Entry 5NT7 (X-ray diffraction, 1.40 A resolution); this record covers chains B and A of the 4 polymer chains in the assembly.

== Chain B ==
Molecule: ATP-dependent RNA helicase vasa, isoform A
Source organism: Drosophila melanogaster
Notes: EC 3.6.4.13
UniProtKB: P09052 (VASA1_DROME); residue numbers follow UniProt; this construct covers 463-623
Chain sequence (163 residues; row label = number of the first residue in the row):
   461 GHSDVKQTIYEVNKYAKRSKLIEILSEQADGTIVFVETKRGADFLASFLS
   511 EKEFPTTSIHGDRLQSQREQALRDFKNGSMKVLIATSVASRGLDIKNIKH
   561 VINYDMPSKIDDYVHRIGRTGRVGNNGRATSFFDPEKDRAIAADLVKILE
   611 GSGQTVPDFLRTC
Unresolved in the structure: 461-464, 581-586
Sequence notes: expression tag (461-462)
Curated features (UniProtKB/Swiss-Prot):
  - mutagenesis: Gln525 (Q525A: Reduction in RNA-binding, abolished unwinding activities and no significant change to RNA-dependent ATPase activity), Arg528 (R528A: Reduction in RNA-binding, barely detectable RNA-dependent ATPase activity and completely defective unwinding activity), Thr546 (T546A: Moderately decreased the RNA binding, abolished both the RNA-dependent ATPase and unwinding activities), Arg551 (R551A: Reduction in RNA-binding, drastic reduction in unwinding activities and no significant change to RNA-dependent ATPase activity), Gly552 (G552E: Fails to unwind RNA), Asp554 (D554A: No change to RNA-binding, abolished unwinding activities and no significant change to RNA-dependent ATPase activity)
What the authors report for this chain:
  - mutagenesis - F504E, F508E: unchanged catalytic activity
  - mutagenesis - F504E: abolished catalytic activity on eLOTUS domains of Tejas and Tapas
  - mutagenesis - F504E, F508E: abolished catalytic activity on the eLOTUS domain
  - mutagenesis - F504E: abolished localization to pole plasm
  - mutagenesis - F504E: decreased localization to nuage

== Chain A ==
Molecule: Maternal effect protein oskar
Source organism: Drosophila melanogaster
UniProtKB: P25158 (OSKA_DROME); numbering as in UniProt (aligned over 139-240)
Chain sequence (107 residues; row label = number of the first residue in the row):
   134 GPLGSMTIIESNYISVREEYPDIDSEVRAILLSHAQNGITISSIKSEYRK
   184 LTGNPFPLHDNVTDFLLTIPNVTAECSESGKRIFNLKASLKNGHLLDMVL
   234 NQKERTS
Unresolved in the structure: 134-145, 238-240
Sequence notes: expression tag (134-138)
What the authors report for this chain:
  - mutagenesis - A162E, A162E/L228E, L228E: decreased catalytic activity on wild-type Vasa

== How chain B and chain A interact ==
Pairs across the interface (48; chain B residue first):
  Tyr475(B) - Arg182(A)
  Tyr475(B) - Lys183(A)  hydrogen bond (side chain-backbone)
  Tyr475(B) - Leu184(A)
  Tyr475(B) - Thr185(A)
  Tyr475(B) - Gly186(A)
  Arg478(B) - Asp155(A)  salt bridge
  Arg478(B) - Glu159(A)  salt bridge
  Arg500(B) - Ser166(A)
  Arg500(B) - His167(A)  hydrogen bond
  Arg500(B) - Glu180(A)  salt bridge
  Asp503(B) - Val232(A)
  Phe504(B) - Glu159(A)
  Phe504(B) - Ala162(A)  hydrophobic
  Phe504(B) - Ile163(A)
  Phe504(B) - Leu184(A)  hydrophobic
  Ala506(B) - Leu228(A)
  Ser507(B) - Ala162(A)
  Ser507(B) - Leu165(A)
  Ser507(B) - Leu228(A)
  Phe508(B) - Asp155(A)
  Phe508(B) - Ser158(A)
  Phe508(B) - Glu159(A)
  Ser510(B) - Lys224(A)
  Ser510(B) - His227(A)
  Glu511(B) - Ser158(A)  hydrogen bond
  Glu511(B) - Arg161(A)  salt bridge
  Lys512(B) - Asp155(A)  salt bridge
  Glu513(B) - Lys224(A)  salt bridge
  Thr516(B) - His227(A)  hydrogen bond (backbone-side chain)
  Thr516(B) - Leu228(A)
  Thr517(B) - Met231(A)
  Ser518(B) - Leu228(A)
  Ser518(B) - Met231(A)
  His520(B) - Gln235(A)
  Gly521(B) - Lys236(A)  hydrogen bond (backbone-side chain)
  Asp522(B) - Gln235(A)
  Asp522(B) - Lys236(A)  hydrogen bond (backbone-backbone)
  Arg523(B) - Met231(A)
  Arg523(B) - Val232(A)
  Arg523(B) - Gln235(A)  hydrogen bond
  Arg523(B) - Lys236(A)
  Leu524(B) - Asn234(A)
  Leu524(B) - Lys236(A)
  Gln527(B) - Met231(A)  hydrogen bond (side chain-backbone)
  Gln527(B) - Asn234(A)  hydrogen bond (side chain-backbone)
  Gln527(B) - Gln235(A)
  Arg528(B) - Lys236(A)
  Met540(B) - His227(A)  hydrogen bond
Interface residues without a listed pair, chain B (25 interface residues in all): Lys474, Ala531
Interface residues without a listed pair, chain A (25 interface residues in all): Asn225, Asp230
The authors on this interface:
  - hot spots on chain B (mutagenesis) - F504E, F508E: abolished binding to Maternal effect protein oskar (chain A)
  - hot spots on chain A (mutagenesis) - A162E: abolished binding to ATP-dependent RNA helicase vasa, isoform A (chain B)

== In short ==
Chain B and chain A each contribute 25 residues to their interface, with 10 hydrogen bonds and 6 salt bridges.
Polar contacts include Arg478(B)-Asp155(A), Arg478(B)-Glu159(A) and Arg500(B)-Glu180(A). The paper reports
that A162E, A162E/L228E and L228E of chain A reduce catalytic activity on wild-type Vasa; F504E and F508E of
chain B abolish catalytic activity on the eLOTUS domain.
Here chain B is ATP-dependent RNA helicase vasa, isoform A and chain A is Maternal effect protein oskar, both
from Drosophila melanogaster. Entry 5NT7 (Structure of the LOTUS domain of Oskar in complex with the
C-terminal RecA-like domain of Vasa) was determined by X-ray diffraction.
